Entry 6XJH (electron microscopy, 3.60 A resolution); this record covers chains A and C of the 4 polymer chains in the assembly.

Chain A:
Molecule: Phenol-soluble modulin export ABC transporter permease subunit PmtD
Organism: Staphylococcus aureus
Reference sequence: A0A641A693 (A0A641A693_STAAU); numbering as in UniProt (aligned over 2-246)
Chain sequence (266 residues; row label = number of the first residue in the row; numbers below 1 keep their minus sign (Met-19 is residue -19)):
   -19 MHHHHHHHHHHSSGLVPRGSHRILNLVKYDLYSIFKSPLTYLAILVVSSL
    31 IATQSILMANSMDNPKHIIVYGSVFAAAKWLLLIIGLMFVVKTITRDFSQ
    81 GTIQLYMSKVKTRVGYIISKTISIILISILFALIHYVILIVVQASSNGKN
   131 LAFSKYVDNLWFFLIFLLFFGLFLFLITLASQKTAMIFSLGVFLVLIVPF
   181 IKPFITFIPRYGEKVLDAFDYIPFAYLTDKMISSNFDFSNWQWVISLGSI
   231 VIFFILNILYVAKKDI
Disordered / not traced: -19 to -5
Sequence notes: initiating methionine (-19); expression tag (-18 to 1)

Chain C:
Molecule: ABC transporter ATP-binding protein
Organism: Staphylococcus aureus
Reference sequence: X5EJW5 (X5EJW5_STAAU); residues 1-290 here = UniProt positions 1-290
Chain sequence (290 residues; each row starts with the number of its first residue):
     1 MKLEHITKKYGSNVVLNDIDFDFGDSRIVGLIGKNGVGKTTVMKVMNGNI
    51 IKFDGKVDIDNADNIGFLIEHPKLYDNKSGLYNLKLFAQVLGKGFDKAYT
   101 DKIIDAFGMRPYIKKKVKKYSMGMKQKLAIAVSLMNKPKFLILDEPTNGM
   151 DPDGSIDVLTTIKSLVNELDMRILISSHKLEDIELICDRAVFLRDGHFVQ
   201 DVNMEEGVASDTTIVTVDHKDFDRTEKYLAEHFQLQNVDKADGHLMINAQ
   251 KNYQVILKALSELDIYPKYIETRKSSLRDTYFNINQRGDK
Disordered / not traced: 205-275
Ion coordination: Mg2+: Thr40, Glu70 (together with ATP-gamma-S)
Ligand contacts:
  - ATP-gamma-S (AGS; phosphothiophosphoric acid-adenylate ester), molecule 1: Tyr10, Asn13, Val15, Lys34, Asn35, Gly36, Val37, Gly38, Lys39, Thr40, Thr41, Glu70, Asp144, Glu145, His178
  - ATP-gamma-S (AGS), molecule 2: Lys115, Lys118, Lys119, Ser121, Met122, Gly123, Met124
From the paper describing this entry:
  - binding site for ATP-gamma-S: Tyr10, Ser121, Gly123, His178
  - contacts within the chain: Tyr112-Tyr120 (pi stacking)
  - catalytic residues: Glu145

How chain A and chain C interact:
Pairs across the interface (44; chain A residue first):
  Arg2(A) - Val90(C)
  Arg2(A) - Gly92(C)
  Asn5(A) - Gln89(C)  hydrogen bond (side chain-backbone)
  Leu6(A) - Val90(C)  hydrophobic
  Tyr9(A) - Tyr82(C)
  Tyr9(A) - Lys85(C)
  Tyr9(A) - Leu86(C)
  Tyr9(A) - Gln89(C)
  Tyr9(A) - Val90(C)  hydrophobic
  Asp77(A) - Tyr75(C)  hydrogen bond
  Gln80(A) - Leu74(C)
  Gln80(A) - Tyr75(C)
  Gln80(A) - Asp76(C)  hydrogen bond (side chain-backbone)
  Gly81(A) - Lys73(C)
  Thr82(A) - Leu74(C)
  Thr82(A) - Tyr75(C)  hydrogen bond
  Gln84(A) - Asn49(C)  hydrogen bond (backbone-side chain)
  Gln84(A) - Phe67(C)
  Gln84(A) - Ile69(C)
  Gln84(A) - Lys73(C)  hydrogen bond
  Leu85(A) - Lys73(C)
  Leu85(A) - Phe87(C)  hydrophobic
  Leu85(A) - Leu91(C)
  Tyr86(A) - Tyr75(C)  hydrogen bond
  Tyr86(A) - Leu86(C)
  Tyr86(A) - Phe87(C)
  Tyr86(A) - Val90(C)  hydrophobic
  Tyr86(A) - Leu91(C)  hydrophobic
  Met87(A) - Gly48(C)
  Met87(A) - Asn49(C)
  Ser88(A) - Asn47(C)
  Ser88(A) - Gly48(C)
  Ser88(A) - Phe67(C)
  Lys89(A) - Asn61(C)  hydrogen bond (side chain-backbone)
  Lys89(A) - Asp63(C)
  Arg93(A) - Gly48(C)  hydrogen bond (side chain-backbone)
  Arg93(A) - Asn49(C)
  Ala242(A) - Ile51(C)
  Lys243(A) - Ile51(C)
  Asp245(A) - Asn49(C)
  Asp245(A) - Ile50(C)
  Asp245(A) - Ile51(C)  hydrogen bond (side chain-backbone)
  Asp245(A) - Lys52(C)
  Ile246(A) - Asn49(C)  hydrogen bond (backbone-backbone)
Other interface residues (no listed pair), chain A (21 interface residues in all): Ser13, Arg76
Other interface residues (no listed pair), chain C (24 interface residues in all): Lys44, Lys78

Overview:
21 residues of chain A and 24 residues of chain C are in contact, with 11 hydrogen bonds. Among the polar
pairs are Asn5(A)-Gln89(C), Asp77(A)-Tyr75(C) and Gln80(A)-Asp76(C). Chain C binds ATP-gamma-S. Thr40(C) and
Glu70(C) form the Mg2+ site. From the paper: the catalytic residue Glu145(C); a binding site for ATP-gamma-S
at Tyr10(C), Ser121(C) and Gly123(C) among others.
Chain A is Phenol-soluble modulin export ABC transporter permease subunit PmtD and chain C is ABC transporter
ATP-binding protein, both from Staphylococcus aureus; the structure, PmtCD ABC exporter without the basket
domain at C2 symmetry, was determined by electron microscopy together with 6U2D, 6XFU and 6XJI from the same
study.
